Entry 4QVP (X-ray diffraction, 2.30 A resolution); this record covers chains S and T of the 28 polymer chains in the assembly.

== Chain S ==
Protein: Proteasome subunit alpha type-6
Organism: Saccharomyces cerevisiae
Notes: EC 3.4.25.1
Reference sequence: P40302 (PSA6_YEAST); residues 0-233 here correspond to UniProt positions 1-234 (UniProt number = residue number + 1)
Sequence (234 residues; numbered 0 to 233; the number before each row is that of its first residue; numbering starts at 0):
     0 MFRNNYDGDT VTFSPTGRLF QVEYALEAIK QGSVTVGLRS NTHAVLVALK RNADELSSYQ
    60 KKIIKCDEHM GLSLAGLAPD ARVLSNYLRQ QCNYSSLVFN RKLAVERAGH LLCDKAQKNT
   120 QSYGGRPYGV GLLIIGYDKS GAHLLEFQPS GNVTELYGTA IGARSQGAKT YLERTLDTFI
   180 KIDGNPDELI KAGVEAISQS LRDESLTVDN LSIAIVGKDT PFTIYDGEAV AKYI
Disordered / not traced: 0-2
Curated features (UniProtKB/Swiss-Prot):
  - modified residue: Ser13 (Phosphoserine)
  - cross-link: Lys190 (Glycyl lysine isopeptide (Lys-Gly) (interchain with G-Cter in ubiquitin))

== Chain T ==
Protein: Probable proteasome subunit alpha type-7
Organism: Saccharomyces cerevisiae
Notes: EC 3.4.25.1
Reference sequence: P21242 (PSA7_YEAST); residues -3 to 284 here correspond to UniProt positions 1-288 (UniProt number = residue number + 4)
Sequence (288 residues; numbered -3 to 284; the number before each row is that of its first residue; numbers below 1 keep their minus sign (Met-3 is residue -3)):
    -3 MTSIGTGYDL SNSVFSPDGR NFQVEYAVKA VENGTTSIGI KCNDGVVFAV EKLITSKLLV
    57 PQKNVKIQVV DRHIGCVYSG LIPDGRHLVN RGREEAASFK KLYKTPIPIP AFADRLGQYV
   117 QAHTLYNSVR PFGVSTIFGG VDKNGAHLYM LEPSGSYWGY KGAATGKGRQ SAKAELEKLV
   177 DHHPEGLSAR EAVKQAAKII YLAHEDNKEK DFELEISWCS LSETNGLHKF VKGDLLQEAI
   237 DFAQKEINGD DDEDEDDSDN VMSSDDENAP VATNANATTD QEGDIHLE
Disordered / not traced: -3 to 1, 245-284
Curated features (UniProtKB/Swiss-Prot):
  - modified residue: Thr-2 (N-acetylthreonine)

== Chain S / chain T interface ==
Residue-residue contacts - 64 pairs, chain S then chain T:
  Asn4(S) - Leu6(T)
  Tyr5(S) - Asp5(T)  hydrogen bond
  Tyr5(S) - Leu6(T)  hydrophobic
  Thr9(S) - Arg126(T)
  Val10(S) - Gln19(T)
  Val10(S) - Asn123(T)
  Val10(S) - Ser124(T)
  Val10(S) - Val125(T)
  Val10(S) - Arg126(T)
  Thr11(S) - Leu6(T)
  Thr11(S) - Gln19(T)
  Phe12(S) - Gln19(T)
  Phe12(S) - Tyr22(T)  hydrophobic
  Phe12(S) - Ala23(T)  hydrophobic
  Phe12(S) - Arg126(T)
  Phe12(S) - Pro127(T)
  Phe12(S) - Gly129(T)
  Ser13(S) - Tyr22(T)
  Pro14(S) - Tyr22(T)  hydrophobic
  Pro14(S) - Lys25(T)
  Thr15(S) - Lys25(T)
  Gly16(S) - Tyr22(T)
  Gly16(S) - Lys25(T)
  Gly16(S) - Ala26(T)
  Leu18(S) - Leu77(T)  hydrophobic
  Leu18(S) - Arg126(T)
  His109(S) - Arg82(T)
  Cys112(S) - Arg82(T)
  Asp113(S) - Arg82(T)  salt bridge
  Asp113(S) - Asn86(T)
  Gln116(S) - Pro79(T)
  Gln116(S) - Asp80(T)
  Gln116(S) - His83(T)  hydrogen bond
  Gln116(S) - Arg126(T)
  Thr119(S) - Arg126(T)  hydrogen bond (backbone-side chain)
  Gln120(S) - His119(T)
  Gln120(S) - Val125(T)
  Gln120(S) - Arg126(T)  hydrogen bond (backbone-backbone)
  Gln120(S) - Pro127(T)
  Gln120(S) - Phe128(T)
  Ser121(S) - Ser124(T)
  Tyr122(S) - Ser124(T)  hydrogen bond (backbone-backbone)
  Ser149(S) - Pro79(T)
  Gly150(S) - Pro79(T)
  Asn151(S) - Ile78(T)
  Asn151(S) - Pro79(T)
  Thr153(S) - Leu55(T)
  Thr153(S) - Asn60(T)
  Glu154(S) - Val56(T)
  Glu154(S) - Lys59(T)
  Glu154(S) - Asn60(T)  hydrogen bond (backbone-side chain)
  Leu155(S) - Leu54(T)
  Leu155(S) - Leu55(T)
  Leu155(S) - Val56(T)
  Tyr156(S) - Leu54(T)  hydrogen bond (backbone-backbone)
  Tyr156(S) - Leu55(T)
  Tyr156(S) - Val56(T)
  Tyr156(S) - Pro57(T)
  Gly157(S) - Leu54(T)
  Lys168(S) - Leu54(T)
  Leu171(S) - Leu54(T)
  Glu172(S) - Ser52(T)  hydrogen bond
  Glu172(S) - Lys53(T)
  Leu175(S) - Lys53(T)
Interface residues without a listed pair, chain S (33 interface residues in all): Arg38, Val152

== In short ==
The interface between chain S and chain T involves 33 residues on one side and 30 on the other; the contacts
include 8 hydrogen bonds and 1 salt bridge. Polar contacts include Asp113(S)-Arg82(T), Tyr5(S)-Asp5(T) and
Gln116(S)-His83(T).
Here chain S is Proteasome subunit alpha type-6 and chain T is Probable proteasome subunit alpha type-7, both
from Saccharomyces cerevisiae. Entry 4QVP (yCP beta5-M45T mutant in complex with bortezomib) was determined by
X-ray diffraction together with 4QUX, 4QUY, 4QV0, 4QV1, 4QV3, 4QV4 and 42 further entries from the same study.
